4WTD - chains T and A of the 3 polymer chains in the assembly; structure by X-ray diffraction, 2.70 A resolution.

# Chain T
Molecule: RNA primer template auaaauuu
Sequence (8 nucleotides; numbered 1 to 8; the number before each row is that of its first residue):
     1 AUAAAUUU

# Chain A
Name: RNA-directed RNA polymerase
Source organism: Hepatitis C virus JFH-1
Notes: EC 2.7.7.48
UniProt: Q99IB8 (POLG_HCVJF); residues 1-570 here correspond to UniProt positions 2443-3012 (UniProt number = residue number + 2442)
Chain sequence (572 residues; each row starts with the number of its first residue; note: 8 numbers in that range are skipped by the numbering (no residue carries them; nothing is unmodelled there); numbers below 1 keep their minus sign (Met-1 is residue -1)):
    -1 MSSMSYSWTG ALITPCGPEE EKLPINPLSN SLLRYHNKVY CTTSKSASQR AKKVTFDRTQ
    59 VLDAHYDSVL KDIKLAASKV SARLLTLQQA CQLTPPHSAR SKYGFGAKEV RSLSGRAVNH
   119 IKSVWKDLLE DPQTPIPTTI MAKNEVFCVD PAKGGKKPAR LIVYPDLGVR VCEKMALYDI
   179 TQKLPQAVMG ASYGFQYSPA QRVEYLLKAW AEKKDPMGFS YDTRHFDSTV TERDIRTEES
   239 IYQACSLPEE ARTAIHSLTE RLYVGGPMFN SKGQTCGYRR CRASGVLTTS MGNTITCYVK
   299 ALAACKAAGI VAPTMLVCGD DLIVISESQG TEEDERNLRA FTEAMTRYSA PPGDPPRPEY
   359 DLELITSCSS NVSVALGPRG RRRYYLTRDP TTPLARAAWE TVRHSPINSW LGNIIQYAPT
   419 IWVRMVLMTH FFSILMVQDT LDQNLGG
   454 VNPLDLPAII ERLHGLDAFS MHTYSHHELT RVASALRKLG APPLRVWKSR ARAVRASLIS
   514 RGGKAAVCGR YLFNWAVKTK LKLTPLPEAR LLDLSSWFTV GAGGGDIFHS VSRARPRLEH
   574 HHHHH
Not modelled in the structure: -1, 542-578
Differences from the reference sequence: expression tag (-1 to 0, 571-578); engineered mutation Gly15 (Ser2457 in Q99IB8), Gln86 (Glu2528 in Q99IB8), Gln87 (Glu2529 in Q99IB8), His223 (Cys2665 in Q99IB8), Ile321 (Val2763 in Q99IB8); linker (444-445)
Bound ions: Mn2+ site 1: Asp220, Asp318, Asp319 (together with ADP) (shared with 1 residue of chain P); Mn2+ site 2: Asp220, Thr221, Asp318 (together with ADP); Mn2+ site 3: Glu237, His254
Ligand contacts: ADP (adenosine-5'-diphosphate): Arg48, Lys141, Arg158, Ile160, Asp220, Thr221, Arg222, His223, Phe224, Asp225, Arg280, Ser282, Gly283, Thr287, Asn291, Asp318, Asp319

# Chain T / chain A interface
Pairs across the interface (30):
  A1(T) with Ala97(A), phosphate contact
  U2(T) with Ser96(A), phosphate contact; Ala97(A), hydrogen bond to the phosphate; Met139(A), phosphate contact; Lys141(A), hydrogen bond to the base; Ile160(A), base contact; Tyr162(A), sugar contact; Arg168(A), hydrogen bond to the phosphate; Ser282(A), base contact; Gly283(A), hydrogen bond to the sugar
  A3(T) with Pro93(A), phosphate contact; Ser96(A), hydrogen bond to the phosphate; Arg168(A), salt bridge to the phosphate; Gly283(A), sugar contact; Val284(A), hydrogen bond to the sugar; Leu285(A), hydrogen bond to the sugar
  A4(T) with Lys172(A), salt bridge to the phosphate; Leu285(A), sugar contact; Ser288(A), sugar contact
  A5(T) with Tyr176(A), phosphate contact; Gln180(A), hydrogen bond to the phosphate; Phe193(A), hydrogen bond to the sugar
  U6(T) with Phe193(A), sugar contact; Tyr195(A), sugar contact
  U7(T) with Ser196(A), phosphate contact; Ile413(A), sugar contact; Leu466(A), phosphate contact
  U8(T) with Gly445(A), hydrogen bond to the sugar; Val454(A), sugar contact; Leu466(A), phosphate contact
Interface residues without a listed pair, chain A (26 interface residues in all): His95, Pro197, Ile462

# Summary
8 residues of chain T and 26 residues of chain A are in contact, with 10 hydrogen bonds and 2 salt bridges.
Polar contacts include U2(T)-Lys141(A), U2(T)-Gly283(A) and A3(T)-Val284(A). Bound to chain A: ADP. Asp220(A),
Asp318(A) and Asp319(A) form the Mn2+ site 1.
Chain T is RNA primer template auaaauuu and chain A is RNA-directed RNA polymerase (Hepatitis C virus JFH-1);
the structure, Crystal structure of hcv NS5B genotype 2A jfh-1 isolate with S15G E86Q E87Q C223H V321I
mutations ..., was determined by X-ray diffraction, deposited together with 4WTA, 4WTC, 4WTF, 4WTG, 4WTI, 4WTJ
and 3 further entries.
